6R4L - chain A; structure by X-ray diffraction, 3.50 A resolution.

Chain A:
Protein: NPC intracellular cholesterol transporter 1-related protein 1
Source organism: Saccharomyces cerevisiae (strain ATCC 204508 / S288c)
UniProt: Q12200 (NPC1_YEAST); residues 1-1170 here = UniProt positions 1-1170
Amino-acid sequence (1198 residues; numbered 1 to 1198; the number before each row is that of its first residue):
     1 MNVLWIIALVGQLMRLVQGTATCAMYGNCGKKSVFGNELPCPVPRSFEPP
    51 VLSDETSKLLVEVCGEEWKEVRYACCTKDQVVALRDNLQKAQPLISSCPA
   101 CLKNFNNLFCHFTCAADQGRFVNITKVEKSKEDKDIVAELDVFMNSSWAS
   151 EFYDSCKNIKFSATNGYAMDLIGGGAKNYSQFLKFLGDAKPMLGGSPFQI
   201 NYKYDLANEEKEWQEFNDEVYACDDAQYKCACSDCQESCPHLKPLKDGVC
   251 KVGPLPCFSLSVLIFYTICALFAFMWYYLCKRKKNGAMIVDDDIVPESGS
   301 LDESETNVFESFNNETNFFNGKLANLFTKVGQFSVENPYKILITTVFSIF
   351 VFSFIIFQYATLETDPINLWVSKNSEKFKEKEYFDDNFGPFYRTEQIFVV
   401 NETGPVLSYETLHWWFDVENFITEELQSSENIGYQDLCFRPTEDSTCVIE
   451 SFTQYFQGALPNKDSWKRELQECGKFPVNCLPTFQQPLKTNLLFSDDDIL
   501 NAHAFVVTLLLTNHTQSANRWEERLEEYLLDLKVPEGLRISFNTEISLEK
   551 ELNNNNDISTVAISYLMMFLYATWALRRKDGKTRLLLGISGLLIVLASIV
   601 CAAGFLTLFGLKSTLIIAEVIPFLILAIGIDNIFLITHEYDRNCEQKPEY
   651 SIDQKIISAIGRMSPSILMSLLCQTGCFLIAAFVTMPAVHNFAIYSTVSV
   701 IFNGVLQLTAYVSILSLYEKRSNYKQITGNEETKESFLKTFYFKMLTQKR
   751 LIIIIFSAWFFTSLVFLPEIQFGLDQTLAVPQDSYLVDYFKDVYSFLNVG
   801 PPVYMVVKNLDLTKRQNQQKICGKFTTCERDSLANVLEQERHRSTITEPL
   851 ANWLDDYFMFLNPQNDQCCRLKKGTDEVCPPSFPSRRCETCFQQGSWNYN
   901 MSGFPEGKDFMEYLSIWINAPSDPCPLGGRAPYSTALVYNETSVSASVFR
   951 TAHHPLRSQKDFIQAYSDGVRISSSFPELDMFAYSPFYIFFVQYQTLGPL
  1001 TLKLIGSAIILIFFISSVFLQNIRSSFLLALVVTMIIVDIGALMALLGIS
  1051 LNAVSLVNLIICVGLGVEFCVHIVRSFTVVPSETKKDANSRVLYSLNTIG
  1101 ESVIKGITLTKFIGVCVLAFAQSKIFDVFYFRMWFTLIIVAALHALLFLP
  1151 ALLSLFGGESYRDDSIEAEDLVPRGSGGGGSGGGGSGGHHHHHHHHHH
Disordered / not traced: 1-20, 280-315, 729-735, 1160-1198
Differences from the reference sequence: expression tag (1171-1198)
Cystine bridges: C23-C75, C29-C41, C64-C110, C76-C114, C98-C230, C101-C156, C223-C235, C232-C239, C438-C447, C473-C480, C822-C828, C868-C925, C869-C891, C879-C888
Covalently attached groups: N-acetylglucosamine (NAG) linked to N123, N401, N513, N940
Small-molecule neighbours: ergosterol (ERG): F391, Y392, T394, Q396, E450, Q486, L492, L510, V799, G800, P801, P802, Y804, R950, S985, P986, F987
Swiss-Prot annotation at these positions:
  - glycosylation (N-linked (GlcNAc...) asparagine): N123, N145, N178, N314, N401, N513, N900, N940
  - mutagenesis: Y718 (Y718D: Sphingolipids mislocalization and no growth at 38 degrees Celsius)
What the authors report for this chain:
  - contacts within the chain: S162-N865 (hydrogen bond), S259-V765 (hydrogen bond), Y266-F761 (pi stacking), D631-E1068, D631-H1072, E1068-H1072
  - conformationally variable residues (domain motion): K157 to I172
  - binding site for ergosterol: R950

In short:
Chain A binds ergosterol. N-acetylglucosamine is covalently linked to N123, N401, N513 and N940. From UniProt:
one mutagenesis site. The paper reports a binding site for ergosterol at R950; conformational variability at
K157.
Chain A is NPC intracellular cholesterol transporter 1-related protein 1 (Saccharomyces cerevisiae (strain
ATCC 204508 / S288c)); the structure, Crystal structure of S. cerevisia Niemann-Pick type C protein NCR1, was
determined by X-ray diffraction together with 6R4M and 6R4N from the same study.
